PDB entry 8ZVY | X-ray diffraction, 1.72 A resolution | chains A and B of the 4 polymer chains in the assembly

# Chain A (and B)
Name: Histone H2B 1.1, Histone H2A type 1
From: Xenopus laevis
Notes: chain B of this document is another copy of the same molecule, construct and numbering; everything in this record applies to it too
UniProtKB: chimeric construct of P02281, P06897: residues 34-126 from P02281 (H2B11_XENLA) positions 34-126 (same numbers); residues 1014-1105 from P06897 positions 14-105 (UniProt number = residue number - 1000)
Sequence (186 residues; row label = number of the first residue in the row; note: 887 numbers in that range are skipped by the numbering (no residue carries them; nothing is unmodelled there)):
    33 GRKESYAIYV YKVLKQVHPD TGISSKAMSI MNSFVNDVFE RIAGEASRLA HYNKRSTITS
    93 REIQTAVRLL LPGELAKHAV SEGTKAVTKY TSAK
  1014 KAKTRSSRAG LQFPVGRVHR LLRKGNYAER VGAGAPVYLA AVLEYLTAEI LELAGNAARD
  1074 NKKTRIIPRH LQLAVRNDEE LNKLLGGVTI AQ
Disordered / not traced: 33-34, 1104-1105 (chain B: 33-35, 1103-1105)
Differences from the reference sequence: expression tag (33)
Curated features (UniProtKB/Swiss-Prot):
  - glycosylation: Ser113 (O-linked (GlcNAc) serine)
  - cross-link (Glycyl lysine isopeptide (Lys-Gly)): Lys121 (interchain with G-Cter in ubiquitin), Lys1014 (interchain with G-Cter in ubiquitin), Lys1016 (interchain with G-Cter in ubiquitin)
  - modified residue: Lys1037 (N6-(2-hydroxyisobutyryl)lysine), Lys1075 (N6-(2-hydroxyisobutyryl)lysine), Lys1076 (N6-(2-hydroxyisobutyryl)lysine), Lys1096 (N6-(2-hydroxyisobutyryl)lysine), Gln1105 (N5-methylglutamine)

# How chain A and chain B interact
Contacting residue pairs (21):
  Glu106(A) - Tyr122(B)  hydrogen bond
  Glu106(A) - Arg1018(B)
  Glu106(A) - Val1028(B)
  Glu106(A) - Gly1029(B)
  Leu107(A) - Arg1018(B)
  Lys109(A) - Tyr122(B)  hydrogen bond
  His110(A) - Thr1017(B)
  His110(A) - Arg1018(B)
  His110(A) - Arg1021(B)  hydrogen bond
  Lys117(A) - Lys1014(B)
  Tyr1058(A) - Lys1016(B)
  Tyr1058(A) - Arg1018(B)
  Glu1062(A) - Thr1017(B)
  Glu1062(A) - Arg1018(B)  salt bridge
  Glu1065(A) - Thr1017(B)  hydrogen bond
  Glu1065(A) - Ser1019(B)  hydrogen bond
  Asp1091(A) - Arg1018(B)  salt bridge
  Glu1092(A) - Arg1030(B)  salt bridge
  Glu1092(A) - Arg1033(B)  salt bridge
  Glu1093(A) - Arg1018(B)  salt bridge
  Leu1094(A) - Arg1018(B)
Interface residues without a listed pair, chain A (17 interface residues in all): Ser113, Glu114, Ala1061, Leu1066, Asn1090
Interface residues without a listed pair, chain B (14 interface residues in all): Ile40, Tyr41, Ala1015

# Overview
17 residues of chain A face 14 of chain B across their interface; the contacts include 5 hydrogen bonds and 5
salt bridges. Polar contacts include Glu1062(A)-Arg1018(B), Asp1091(A)-Arg1018(B) and Glu1092(A)-Arg1030(B).
Both chains are Histone H2B 1.1, Histone H2A type 1 (Xenopus laevis). Entry 8ZVY (Alpha-Synuclein with H2a-H2b
dimer complex structure) was determined by X-ray diffraction.
